Entry 6UDK (electron microscopy, 3.90 A resolution); this record covers chains G and J of the 18 polymer chains in the assembly.

Chain G:
Protein: RC1 variant of HIV-1 Env glycoprotein gp120
Source organism: Human immunodeficiency virus 1
Amino-acid sequence (481 residues; row label = number of the first residue in the row; note: 12 numbers in that range are skipped by the numbering (no residue carries them; nothing is unmodelled there); a row labelled like 185A-185I holds insertion residues (185A, then the next letters in order)):
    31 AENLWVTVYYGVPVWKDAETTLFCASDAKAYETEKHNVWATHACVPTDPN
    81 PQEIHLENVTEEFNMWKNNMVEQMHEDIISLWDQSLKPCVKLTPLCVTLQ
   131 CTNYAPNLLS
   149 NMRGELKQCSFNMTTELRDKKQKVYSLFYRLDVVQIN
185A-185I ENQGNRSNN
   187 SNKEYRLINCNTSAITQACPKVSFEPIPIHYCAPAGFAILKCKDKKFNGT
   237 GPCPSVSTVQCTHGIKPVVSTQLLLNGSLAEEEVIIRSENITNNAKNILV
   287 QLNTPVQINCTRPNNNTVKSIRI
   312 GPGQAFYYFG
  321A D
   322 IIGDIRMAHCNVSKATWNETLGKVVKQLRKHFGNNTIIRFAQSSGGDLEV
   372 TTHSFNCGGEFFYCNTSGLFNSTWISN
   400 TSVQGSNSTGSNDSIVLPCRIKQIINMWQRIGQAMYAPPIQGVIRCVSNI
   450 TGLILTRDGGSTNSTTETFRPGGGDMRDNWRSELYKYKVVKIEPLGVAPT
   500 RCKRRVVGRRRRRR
Disordered / not traced: 58-65, 78-80, 185A-185I, 400-410, 506-513
Cystine bridges: Cys54-Cys74, Cys119-Cys205, Cys126-Cys196, Cys131-Cys157, Cys218-Cys247, Cys228-Cys239, Cys296-Cys331, Cys378-Cys445, Cys385-Cys418
Covalent attachments: N-acetylglucosamine (NAG) linked to Asn88, Asn160, Asn197, Asn234, Asn262, Asn295, Asn301, Asn339, Asn355, Asn386, Asn392, Asn448; glycan linked to Asn276, Asn332
Reported in the primary citation:
  - post-translational modification sites: Asn197, Asn276

Chain J:
Protein: RC1 variant of HIV-1 Env glycoprotein gp41
Source organism: Human immunodeficiency virus 1
Amino-acid sequence (153 residues; row label = number of the first residue in the row):
   512 AVGIGAVSLGFLGAAGSTMGAASMTLTVQARNLLSGIVQQQSNLLRAPEP
   562 QQHLLKDTHWGIKQLQARVLAVEHYLRDQQLLGIWGCSGKLICCTNVPWN
   612 SSWSNRNLSEIWDNMTWLQWDKEISNYTQIIYGLLEESQNQQEKNEQDLL
   662 ALD
Disordered / not traced: 512-518, 547-568, 664
Cystine bridges: Cys598-Cys604

Chain G / chain J interface:
Residue-residue contacts - 6 pairs, chain G then chain J:
  Arg500(G) with Ala662(J)
  Cys501(G) with Gln658(J), hydrogen bond; Leu661(J); Ala662(J), hydrophobic
  Lys502(G) with Leu661(J), hydrogen bond (backbone-backbone)
  Arg504(G) with Leu661(J)
Also at the interface, not in a pair above, chain G (6 interface residues in all): Tyr39, Thr499
Also at the interface, not in a pair above, chain J (4 interface residues in all): Leu660

In short:
Chain G and chain J form an interface of 6 and 4 residues respectively, with 2 hydrogen bonds. Polar pairs
include Cys501(G)-Gln658(J) and Lys502(G)-Leu661(J). N-acetylglucosamine is covalently linked to Asn88(G),
Asn160(G), Asn197(G), Asn234(G), Asn262(G) and Asn295(G) and 6 more. The paper reports modification sites
Asn197(G) and Asn276(G).
Chain G is RC1 variant of HIV-1 Env glycoprotein gp120 and chain J is RC1 variant of HIV-1 Env glycoprotein
gp41, both from Human immunodeficiency virus 1; the structure, HIV-1 bNAb 1-55 in complex with modified BG505
SOSIP-based immunogen RC1 and 10-1074, was determined by electron microscopy, deposited together with 6UDJ.
